Entry 9G5L (X-ray diffraction, 1.82 A resolution); this record covers chains A and B.

# Chain A
Name: Endoribonuclease MazF
Source organism: Staphylococcus aureus
Notes: EC 3.1.-.-
UniProt: Q7A4G9 (MAZF_STAAN); residues 2-120 here = UniProt positions 2-120
Sequence (133 residues; numbered -12 to 120; the number before each row is that of its first residue; numbers below 1 keep their minus sign (Met-12 is residue -12)):
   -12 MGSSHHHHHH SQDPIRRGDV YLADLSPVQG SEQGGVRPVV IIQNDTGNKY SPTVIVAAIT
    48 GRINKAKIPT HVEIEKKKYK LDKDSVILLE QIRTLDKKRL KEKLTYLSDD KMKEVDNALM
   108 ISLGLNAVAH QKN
Not modelled in the structure: -12 to -1, 115-120
Differences from the reference sequence: initiating methionine (-12); expression tag (-11 to 1)

# Chain B
Name: Nanobody 10
Source organism: Lama glama
Notes: antibody fragment or engineered binder
Sequence (141 residues; numbered 2 to 142; the number before each row is that of its first residue):
     2 AQVQLQESGG GLVQPGGSLR LSCASAYTLD YYAIGWFRQA PGKEREVVSC IRSSDGSTYY
    62 ADSVKGRFTI SSDNAKNTVY LQMNSLKPED TAVYYCAADS YLLEFCGYYS GSSYSGPASG
   122 RLDYWGQGTQ VTVSSHHHHH H
Not modelled in the structure: 2-3, 113-114
Disulfide bonds: Cys24-Cys97, Cys51-Cys107

# How chain A and chain B interact
Contacting residue pairs (17):
  Ile50(A) with Tyr102(B), hydrophobic
  Ala53(A) with Arg122(B)
  Lys54(A) with Asp100(B), salt bridge; Tyr102(B); Phe106(B); Tyr110(B); Arg122(B), hydrogen bond (side chain-backbone); Asp124(B), salt bridge
  Ile55(A) with Glu105(B); Phe106(B); Tyr110(B)
  Pro56(A) with Tyr109(B); Tyr110(B)
  Thr57(A) with Tyr109(B)
  His58(A) with Tyr102(B)
  Leu75(A) with Tyr102(B)
  Glu77(A) with Tyr102(B)
Also at the interface, not in a pair above, chain A (10 interface residues in all): Ile108
Also at the interface, not in a pair above, chain B (9 interface residues in all): Leu123

# Overview
10 residues of chain A face 9 of chain B across their interface; the contacts include 1 hydrogen bond and 2
salt bridges. Among the polar pairs are Lys54(A)-Asp100(B), Lys54(A)-Asp124(B) and Lys54(A)-Arg122(B).
Here chain A is Endoribonuclease MazF (Staphylococcus aureus) and chain B is Nanobody 10 (Lama glama). Entry
9G5L (Stapylococcus aureus MazF in complex with nanobody 10) was determined by X-ray diffraction.
